6UQE - chains A and X of the 22 polymer chains in the assembly; structure by electron microscopy, 3.00 A resolution.

[Chain A]
Name: ATP-dependent Clp protease ATP-binding subunit ClpA
Organism: Escherichia coli K-12
UniProtKB: A0A4Y9BNB2 (A0A4Y9BNB2_ECOLX); residue numbers follow UniProt; this construct covers 169-746
Chain sequence (578 residues; each row starts with the number of its first residue):
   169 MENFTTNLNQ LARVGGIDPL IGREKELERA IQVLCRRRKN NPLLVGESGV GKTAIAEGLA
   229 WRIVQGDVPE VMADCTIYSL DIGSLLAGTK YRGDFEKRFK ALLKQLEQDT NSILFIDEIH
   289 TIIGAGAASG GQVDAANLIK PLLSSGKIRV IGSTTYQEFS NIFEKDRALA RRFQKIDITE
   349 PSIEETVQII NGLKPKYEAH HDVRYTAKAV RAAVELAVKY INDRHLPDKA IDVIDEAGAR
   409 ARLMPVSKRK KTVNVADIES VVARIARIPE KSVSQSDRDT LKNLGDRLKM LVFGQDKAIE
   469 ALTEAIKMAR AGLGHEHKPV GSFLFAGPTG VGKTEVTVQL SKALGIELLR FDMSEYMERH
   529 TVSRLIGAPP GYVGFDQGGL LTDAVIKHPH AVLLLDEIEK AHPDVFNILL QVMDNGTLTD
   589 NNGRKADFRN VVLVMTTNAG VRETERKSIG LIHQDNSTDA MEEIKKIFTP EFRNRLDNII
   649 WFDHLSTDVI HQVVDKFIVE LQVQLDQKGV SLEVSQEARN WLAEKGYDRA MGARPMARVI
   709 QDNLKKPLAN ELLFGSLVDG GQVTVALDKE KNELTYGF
Not modelled in the structure: 609-624
Small-molecule neighbours:
  - ADP (adenosine-5'-diphosphate), molecule 1: P187, L188, I189, R191, S216, G217, V218, G219, K220, T221, A222, I357, L361, P395, D396, I399
  - ADP, molecule 2: L459, V460, F461, Q463, P496, T497, G498, V499, G500, K501, T502, E503, L653, V657, V661, F665, A701, R702, M704

[Chain X]
Name: RepA-GFP
Chain sequence (10 residues; row label = number of the first residue in the row; X marks 10 residues of unknown identity (built as UNK)):
     1 XXXXXXXXXX

[How chain A and chain X interact]
Chain A residues in contact with chain X, 6 residues: K258, Y259, R260, S297, G298, G299

[In short]
No residue of chain A is in contact with chain X. Chain A binds ADP.
Here chain A is ATP-dependent Clp protease ATP-binding subunit ClpA (Escherichia coli K-12) and chain X is
RepA-GFP. Entry 6UQE (ClpA/ClpP Disengaged State bound to RepA-GFP) was determined by electron microscopy,
deposited together with 6UQO, 6W1Z, 6W20, 6W21, 6W22, 6W23 and 6W24.
